PDB entry 5CZ7 | X-ray diffraction, 2.50 A resolution | chains F and G of the 28 polymer chains in the assembly

# Chain F
Molecule: Probable proteasome subunit alpha type-7
From: Saccharomyces cerevisiae (strain ATCC 204508 / S288c)
Notes: EC 3.4.25.1
UniProt: P21242 (PSA7_YEAST); residues -3 to 284 here correspond to UniProt positions 1-288 (UniProt number = residue number + 4)
Chain sequence (288 residues; numbered -3 to 284; the number before each row is that of its first residue; numbers below 1 keep their minus sign (Met-3 is residue -3)):
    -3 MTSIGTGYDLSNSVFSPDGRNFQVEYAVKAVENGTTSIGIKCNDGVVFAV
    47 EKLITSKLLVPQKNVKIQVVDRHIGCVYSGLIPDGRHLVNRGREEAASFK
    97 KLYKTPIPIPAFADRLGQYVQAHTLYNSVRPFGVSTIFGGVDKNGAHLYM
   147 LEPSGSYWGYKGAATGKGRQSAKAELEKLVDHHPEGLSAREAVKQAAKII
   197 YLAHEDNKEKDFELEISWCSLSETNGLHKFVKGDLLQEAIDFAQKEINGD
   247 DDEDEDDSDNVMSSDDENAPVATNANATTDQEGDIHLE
Unresolved in the structure: -3 to 1, 245-284
Swiss-Prot annotation at these positions:
  - modified residue: Thr-2 (N-acetylthreonine)

# Chain G
Molecule: Proteasome subunit alpha type-1
From: Saccharomyces cerevisiae (strain ATCC 204508 / S288c)
Notes: EC 3.4.25.1
UniProt: P21243 (PSA1_YEAST); residues -8 to 243 here correspond to UniProt positions 1-252 (UniProt number = residue number + 9)
Chain sequence (252 residues; each row starts with the number of its first residue; numbers below 1 keep their minus sign (Met-8 is residue -8)):
    -8 MSGAAAASAAGYDRHITIFSPEGRLYQVEYAFKATNQTNINSLAVRGKDC
    42 TVVISQKKVPDKLLDPTTVSYIFCISRTIGMVVNGPIPDARNAALRAKAE
    92 AAEFRYKYGYDMPCDVLAKRMANLSQIYTQRAYMRPLGVILTFVSVDEEL
   142 GPSIYKTDPAGYYVGYKATATGPKQQEITTNLENHFKKSKIDHINEESWE
   192 KVVEFAITHMIDALGTEFSKNDLEVGVATKDKFFTLSAENIEERLVAIAE
   242 QD
Unresolved in the structure: -8 to 1, 243
Ion coordination: Mg2+: Thr8, Tyr119, Arg122, Met125

# Chain F / chain G interface
Contacting residue pairs (63):
  Thr2(F) - His6(G)
  Gly3(F) - His6(G)
  Tyr4(F) - Arg5(G)
  Tyr4(F) - His6(G)
  Tyr4(F) - Tyr21(G)
  Ser9(F) - Arg126(G)
  Val10(F) - His6(G)
  Val10(F) - Gln18(G)
  Phe11(F) - Gln18(G)  hydrogen bond (backbone-side chain)
  Phe11(F) - Tyr21(G)
  Phe11(F) - Ala22(G)  hydrophobic
  Phe11(F) - Ala25(G)  hydrophobic
  Phe11(F) - Arg126(G)
  Phe11(F) - Pro127(G)
  Ser12(F) - Tyr21(G)
  Pro13(F) - Tyr21(G)  hydrophobic
  Pro13(F) - Lys24(G)  hydrogen bond (backbone-side chain)
  Asp14(F) - Lys24(G)
  Gly15(F) - Tyr21(G)
  Gly15(F) - Ala25(G)
  Lys37(F) - Asp56(G)  salt bridge
  Asp110(F) - Arg82(G)
  Gln114(F) - Arg82(G)  hydrogen bond (side chain-backbone)
  Gln114(F) - Asn83(G)
  Gln114(F) - Leu86(G)
  Gln117(F) - Pro79(G)
  Gln117(F) - Asp80(G)
  Gln117(F) - Asn83(G)  hydrogen bond
  Gln117(F) - Arg126(G)
  Thr120(F) - Arg126(G)  hydrogen bond (backbone-side chain)
  Leu121(F) - Tyr124(G)
  Leu121(F) - Arg126(G)
  Leu121(F) - Leu128(G)  hydrophobic
  Tyr122(F) - Tyr124(G)
  Tyr122(F) - Met125(G)  hydrophobic
  Ser150(F) - Pro79(G)
  Gly151(F) - Pro79(G)
  Ser152(F) - Ile78(G)
  Ser152(F) - Pro79(G)
  Tyr153(F) - Arg82(G)  hydrogen bond (backbone-side chain)
  Trp154(F) - Leu55(G)  hydrophobic
  Trp154(F) - Thr59(G)
  Trp154(F) - Val60(G)  hydrophobic
  Trp154(F) - Ser61(G)
  Trp154(F) - Tyr62(G)
  Trp154(F) - Ile78(G)  hydrophobic
  Trp154(F) - Arg82(G)
  Gly155(F) - Leu55(G)
  Gly155(F) - Asp56(G)  hydrogen bond (backbone-backbone)
  Gly155(F) - Thr59(G)  hydrogen bond (backbone-side chain)
  Tyr156(F) - Leu54(G)
  Tyr156(F) - Leu55(G)
  Tyr156(F) - Asp56(G)
  Lys157(F) - Lys53(G)
  Lys157(F) - Leu54(G)  hydrogen bond (backbone-backbone)
  Lys157(F) - Leu55(G)
  Gly158(F) - Leu54(G)  hydrogen bond (backbone-backbone)
  Lys169(F) - Leu54(G)
  Leu172(F) - Leu54(G)  hydrophobic
  Glu173(F) - Lys53(G)
  Glu173(F) - Leu54(G)
  Val176(F) - Leu54(G)  hydrophobic
  Asp177(F) - Lys53(G)  salt bridge
Interface residues without a listed pair, chain F (32 interface residues in all): Tyr145
Interface residues without a listed pair, chain G (29 interface residues in all): Asp52, Pro57, Gly129

# Overview
Chain F and chain G form an interface of 32 and 29 residues respectively, with 10 hydrogen bonds and 2 salt
bridges. Among the polar pairs are Lys37(F)-Asp56(G), Asp177(F)-Lys53(G) and Phe11(F)-Gln18(G). Thr8(G),
Tyr119(G), Arg122(G) and Met125(G) form the Mg2+ site.
Chain F is Probable proteasome subunit alpha type-7 and chain G is Proteasome subunit alpha type-1, both from
Saccharomyces cerevisiae (strain ATCC 204508 / S288c); the structure, Yeast 20S proteasome beta5-T1A
beta5-K81R double mutant in complex with Bortezomib, propeptide expressed in cis, was determined by X-ray
diffraction together with 5CZ4, 5CZ5, 5CZ6, 5CZ8, 5CZ9, 5CZA and 16 further entries from the same study.
